Entry 8GA8 (electron microscopy, 3.50 A resolution); this record covers chains K and D of the 10 polymer chains in the assembly.

[Chain K]
Protein: Transcriptional regulatory protein RXT3
Source organism: Saccharomyces cerevisiae
UniProtKB: Q07458 (RXT3_YEAST); numbering as in UniProt (aligned over 1-294)
Amino-acid sequence (294 residues; numbered 1 to 294; the number before each row is that of its first residue):
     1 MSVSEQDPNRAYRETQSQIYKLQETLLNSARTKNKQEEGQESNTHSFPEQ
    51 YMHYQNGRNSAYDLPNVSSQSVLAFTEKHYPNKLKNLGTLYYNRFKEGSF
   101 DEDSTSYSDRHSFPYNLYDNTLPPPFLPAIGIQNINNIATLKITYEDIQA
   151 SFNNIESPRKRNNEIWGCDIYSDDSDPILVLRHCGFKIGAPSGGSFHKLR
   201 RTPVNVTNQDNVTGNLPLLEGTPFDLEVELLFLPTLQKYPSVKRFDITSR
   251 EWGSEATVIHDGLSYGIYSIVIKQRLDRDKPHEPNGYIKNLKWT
Disordered / not traced: 1-63, 111-122, 275-294

[Chain D]
Protein: Transcriptional regulatory protein SIN3
Source organism: Saccharomyces cerevisiae
UniProtKB: P22579 (SIN3_YEAST); numbering as in UniProt (aligned over 1-1536)
Amino-acid sequence (1536 residues; row label = number of the first residue in the row):
     1 MSQVWHNSNSQSNDVATSNDATGSNERNEKEPSLQGNKPGFVQQQQRITL
    51 PSLSALSTKEEDRRDSNGQQALTSHAAHILGYPPPHSNAMPSIATDSALK
   101 QPHEYHPRPKSSSSSPSINASLMNAGPAPLPTVGAASFSLSRFDNPLPIK
   151 APVHTEEPKSYNGLQEEEKATQRPQDCKEVPAGVQPADAPDPSSNHADAN
   201 DDNNNNENSHDEDADYRPLNVKDALSYLEQVKFQFSSRPDIYNLFLDIMK
   251 DFKSQAIDTPGVIERVSTLFRGYPILIQGFNTFLPQGYRIECSSNPDDPI
   301 RVTTPMGTTTVNNNISPSGRGTTDAQELGSFPESDGNGVQQPSNVPMVPS
   351 SVYQSEQNQDQQQSLPLLATSSGLPSIQQPEMPAHRQIPQSQSLVPQEDA
   401 KKNVDVEFSQAISYVNKIKTRFADQPDIYKHFLEILQTYQREQKPINEVY
   451 AQVTHLFQNAPDLLEDFKKFLPDSSASANQQVQHAQQHAQQQHEAQMHAQ
   501 AQAQAQAQAQVEQQKQQQQFLYPASGYYGHPSNRGIPQQNLPPIGSFSPP
   551 TNGSTVHEAYQDQQHMQPPHFMPLPSIVQHGPNMVHQGIANENPPLSDLR
   601 TSLTEQYAPSSIQHQQQHPQSISPIANTQYGDIPVRPEIDLDPSIVPVVP
   651 EPTEPIENNISLNEEVTFFEKAKRYIGNKHLYTEFLKILNLYSQDILDLD
   701 DLVEKVDFYLGSNKELFTWFKNFVGYQEKTKCIENIVHEKHRLDLDLCEA
   751 FGPSYKRLPKSDTFMPCSGRDDMCWEVLNDEWVGHPVWASEDSGFIAHRK
   801 NQYEETLFKIEEERHEYDFYIESNLRTIQCLETIVNKIENMTENEKANFK
   851 LPPGLGHTSMTIYKKVIRKVYDKERGFEIIDALHEHPAVTAPVVLKRLKQ
   901 KDEEWRRAQREWNKVWRELEQKVFFKSLDHLGLTFKQADKKLLTTKQLIS
   951 EISSIKVDQTNKKIHWLTPKPKSQLDFDFPDKNIFYDILCLADTFITHTT
  1001 AYSNPDKERLKDLLKYFISLFFSISFEKIEESLYSHKQNVSESSGSDDGS
  1051 SIASRKRPYQQEMSLLDILHRSRYQKLKRSNDEDGKVPQLSEPPEEEPNT
  1101 IEEEELIDEEAKNPWLTGNLVEEANSQGIIQNRSIFNLFANTNIYIFFRH
  1151 WTTIYERLLEIKQMNERVTKEINTRSTVTFAKDLDLLSSQLSEMGLDFVG
  1201 EDAYKQVLRLSRRLINGDLEHQWFEESLRQAYNNKAFKLYTIDKVTQSLV
  1251 KHAHTLMTDAKTAEIMALFVKDRNASTTSAKDQIIYRLQVRSHMSNTENM
  1301 FRIEFDKRTLHVSIQYIALDDLTLKEPKADEDKWKYYVTSYALPHPTEGI
  1351 PHEKLKIPFLERLIEFGQDIDGTEVDEEFSPEGISVSTLKIKIQPITYQL
  1401 HIENGSYDVFTRKATNKYPTIANDNTQKGMVSQKKELISKFLDCAVGLRN
  1451 NLDEAQKLSMQKKWENLKDSIAKTSAGNQGIESETEKGKITKQEQSDNLD
  1501 SSTASVLPASITTVPQDDNIETTGNTESSDKGAKIQ
Disordered / not traced: 1-658, 726-748, 788-797, 1026-1064, 1071-1126, 1175-1202, 1318-1536

[Chain K / chain D interface]
Pairs across the interface - 25 pairs, chain K then chain D:
  Tyr92(K) with Lys962(D), hydrogen bond (backbone-side chain)
  Asn93(K) with Asp958(D)
  Arg94(K) with Val957(D)
  Phe95(K) with Ser954(D); Val957(D), hydrophobic; Asp958(D)
  Glu102(K) with Ile964(D); His965(D)
  Asp103(K) with His965(D), hydrogen bond (backbone-side chain)
  Ser104(K) with His965(D)
  Thr105(K) with Gln959(D); Ile964(D); His965(D)
  Ser106(K) with Gln959(D)
  Arg110(K) with Phe935(D); Leu942(D); Lys1238(D)
  Ile132(K) with Pro786(D)
  Thr144(K) with Lys962(D), hydrogen bond
  Glu146(K) with Val957(D); Asn961(D), hydrogen bond; Lys962(D)
  Asp147(K) with Lys962(D), salt bridge
  Glu156(K) with Ser954(D)
  Lys243(K) with Asp701(D), salt bridge
Interface residues without a listed pair, chain K (17 interface residues in all): Tyr107
Interface residues without a listed pair, chain D (14 interface residues in all): Ser953

[Summary]
The interface between chain K and chain D involves 17 residues on one side and 14 on the other; the contacts
include 4 hydrogen bonds and 2 salt bridges. Among the polar pairs are Asp147(K)-Lys962(D),
Lys243(K)-Asp701(D) and Tyr92(K)-Lys962(D).
Here chain K is Transcriptional regulatory protein RXT3 and chain D is Transcriptional regulatory protein
SIN3, both from Saccharomyces cerevisiae. Entry 8GA8 (Structure of the yeast (HDAC) Rpd3L complex) was
determined by electron microscopy.
